Entry 8K98 (electron microscopy, 2.90 A resolution); this record covers chains C and D of the 4 polymer chains in the assembly.

# Chain C
Name: a protein
Source organism: Bacillus halotolerans
Sequence (1005 residues; row label = number of the first residue in the row):
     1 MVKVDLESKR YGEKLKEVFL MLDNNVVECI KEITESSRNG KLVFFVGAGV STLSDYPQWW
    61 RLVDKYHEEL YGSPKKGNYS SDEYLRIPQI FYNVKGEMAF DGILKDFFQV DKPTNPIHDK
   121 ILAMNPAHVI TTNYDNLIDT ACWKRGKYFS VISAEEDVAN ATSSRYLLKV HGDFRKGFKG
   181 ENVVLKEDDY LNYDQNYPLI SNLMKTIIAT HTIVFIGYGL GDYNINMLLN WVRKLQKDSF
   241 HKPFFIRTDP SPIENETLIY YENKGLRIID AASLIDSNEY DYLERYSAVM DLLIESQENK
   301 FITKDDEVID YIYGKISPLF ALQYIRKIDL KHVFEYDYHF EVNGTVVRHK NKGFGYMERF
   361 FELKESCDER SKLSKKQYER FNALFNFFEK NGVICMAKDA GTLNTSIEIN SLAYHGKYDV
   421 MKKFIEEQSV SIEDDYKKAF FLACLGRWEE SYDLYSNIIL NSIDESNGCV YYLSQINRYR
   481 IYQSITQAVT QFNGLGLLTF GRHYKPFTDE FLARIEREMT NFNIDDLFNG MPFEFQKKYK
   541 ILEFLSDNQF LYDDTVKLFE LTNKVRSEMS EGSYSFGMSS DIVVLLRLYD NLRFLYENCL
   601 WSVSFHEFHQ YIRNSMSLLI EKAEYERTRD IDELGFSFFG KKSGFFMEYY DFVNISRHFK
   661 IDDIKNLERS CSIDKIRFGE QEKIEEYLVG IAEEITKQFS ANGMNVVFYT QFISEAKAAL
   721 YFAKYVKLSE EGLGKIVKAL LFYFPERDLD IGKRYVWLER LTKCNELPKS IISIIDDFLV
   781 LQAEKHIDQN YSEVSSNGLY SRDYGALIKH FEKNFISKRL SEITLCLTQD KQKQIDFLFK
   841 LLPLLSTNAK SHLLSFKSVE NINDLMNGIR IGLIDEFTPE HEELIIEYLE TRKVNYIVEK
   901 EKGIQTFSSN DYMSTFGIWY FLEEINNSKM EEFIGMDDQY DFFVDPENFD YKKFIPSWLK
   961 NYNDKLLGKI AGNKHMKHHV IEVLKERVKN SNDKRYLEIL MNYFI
Unresolved in the structure: 1-303, 350-352, 641-642
What the authors report for this chain:
  - mutagenesis - L495G/L497G/L498G, Y574G/F576G: abolished catalytic activity with a protein (chain D)

# Chain D
Name: a protein
Source organism: Bacillus halotolerans
Sequence (264 residues; row label = number of the first residue in the row):
     1 MKTVIQDTAD VYFKRKSDGK LVFTAEAQTA SFSQAISEEK LRGGIGNKPL YILKSEKEIN
    61 LTVKNAFFDL EWLAMTQGET IQEETKVKVF DREHGLIVDD TNKVTLKGKP VSDVTFYNKK
   121 GLTYKIAVST DGTYTIPTAF AAAKDKLTAV YQIEKVGRRL AIKASKFSER YEVEYRTIAY
   181 NPDTEEVYSD IYIQFPNVSP SGEFEMSLEN GNALAPEIKF EALADTDTDE MAVVIEASRD
   241 ENTAAPVEDT TGSTQSSDLG GTTE
Unresolved in the structure: 1-4, 34-51, 75-160, 178-189, 212-215, 237-264

# Chain C / chain D interface
Pairs across the interface (79):
  Q483(C) - L208(D)
  Q483(C) - N210(D)
  S484(C) - M206(D)
  Q487(C) - M206(D)
  Q487(C) - S207(D)  hydrogen bond (side chain-backbone)
  Q487(C) - N210(D)  hydrogen bond
  A488(C) - F204(D)  hydrophobic
  Q491(C) - F204(D)
  Q491(C) - E205(D)
  G494(C) - F68(D)
  L495(C) - F68(D)  hydrophobic
  L497(C) - W72(D)  hydrophobic
  L497(C) - L73(D)  hydrophobic
  L498(C) - F13(D)  hydrophobic
  L498(C) - F23(D)  hydrophobic
  L498(C) - Y171(D)
  L498(C) - P200(D)  hydrophobic
  F500(C) - I162(D)  hydrophobic
  N548(C) - L208(D)
  F550(C) - L208(D)
  Y552(C) - E209(D)
  V603(C) - M206(D)
  S604(C) - M206(D)
  S604(C) - S207(D)
  F605(C) - M206(D)
  F605(C) - L208(D)  hydrophobic
  H606(C) - E205(D)  salt bridge
  H606(C) - M206(D)  hydrogen bond (backbone-backbone)
  E607(C) - S207(D)
  E607(C) - L208(D)  hydrogen bond (side chain-backbone)
  H609(C) - E205(D)
  K660(C) - E203(D)
  K660(C) - E205(D)  salt bridge
  F699(C) - I162(D)
  N702(C) - K163(D)
  M704(C) - A161(D)
  M704(C) - I162(D)
  V706(C) - A161(D)
  V706(C) - I162(D)  hydrophobic
  Y709(C) - I162(D)  hydrophobic
  Q711(C) - F204(D)
  Q711(C) - M206(D)
  Y743(C) - A164(D)
  P745(C) - A164(D)  hydrophobic
  E746(C) - K166(D)
  R747(C) - I162(D)
  R747(C) - K163(D)
  D750(C) - K166(D)
  V794(C) - K166(D)
  V794(C) - R170(D)
  V794(C) - L223(D)  hydrophobic
  V794(C) - A224(D)
  V794(C) - D225(D)
  S795(C) - A224(D)  hydrogen bond (backbone-backbone)
  S796(C) - K57(D)
  S796(C) - E58(D)
  S796(C) - A222(D)
  S796(C) - L223(D)
  N797(C) - E56(D)  hydrogen bond
  N797(C) - E58(D)
  Y800(C) - A224(D)  hydrogen bond (side chain-backbone)
  Y800(C) - D225(D)  hydrogen bond (side chain-backbone)
  Y800(C) - T226(D)
  N863(C) - D227(D)  hydrogen bond (side chain-backbone)
  I869(C) - I52(D)  hydrophobic
  R870(C) - I52(D)
  R870(C) - L53(D)
  G903(C) - E236(D)  hydrogen bond (backbone-backbone)
  I904(C) - I235(D)  hydrophobic
  I904(C) - E236(D)
  Q905(C) - V234(D)  hydrogen bond (backbone-backbone)
  Q905(C) - E236(D)
  T906(C) - V234(D)  hydrogen bond (backbone-backbone)
  F907(C) - A232(D)
  S908(C) - A232(D)
  S909(C) - K57(D)  hydrogen bond (backbone-side chain)
  S909(C) - M231(D)
  S909(C) - A232(D)  hydrogen bond (side chain-backbone)
  T915(C) - L53(D)
Interface residues without a listed pair, chain C (61 interface residues in all): R480, F492, T499, R502, K665, G703, T710, F744, K753, V756, E793, L799, K902, N910
Interface residues without a listed pair, chain D (43 interface residues in all): S55, G202, E221, D229, E230, V233

# In short
Chain C and chain D form an interface of 61 and 43 residues respectively, with 14 hydrogen bonds and 2 salt
bridges. Among the polar pairs are H606(C)-E205(D), K660(C)-E205(D) and Q487(C)-S207(D). From the paper:
L495G/L497G/L498G and Y574G/F576G of chain C abolish catalytic activity with a protein (chain D).
Chain C is a protein and chain D is a protein, both from Bacillus halotolerans; the structure, Cryo-EM
structure of DSR2-TTP, was determined by electron microscopy (same publication as 8K9A, 8W56, 8WKN and 8XKN).
